7CSQ - chains A and B; structure by solution NMR.

# Chain A
Molecule: Tumor necrosis factor receptor superfamily member 16
Organism: Homo sapiens
UniProt: P08138 (TNR16_HUMAN); residue numbers follow UniProt; this construct covers 330-427
Sequence (98 residues; numbered 330 to 427; the number before each row is that of its first residue):
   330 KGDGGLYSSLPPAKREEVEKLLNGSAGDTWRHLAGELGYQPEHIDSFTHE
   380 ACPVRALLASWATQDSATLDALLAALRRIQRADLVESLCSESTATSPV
UniProt features mapped onto this chain:
  - mutagenesis: Lys343 (K343A: Decreased interaction with ARHGDIA), Asp412 (D412A: Decreased interaction with ARHGDIA), Glu420 (E420A: Decreased interaction with ARHGDIA)
From the paper describing this entry:
  - mutagenesis - K349A: abolished signaling in response to nuclear p65 NF-kappaB
  - mutagenesis - R384A: decreased signaling

# Chain B
Molecule: Tumor necrosis factor receptor type 1-associated DEATH domain protein
Organism: Homo sapiens
UniProt: Q15628 (TRADD_HUMAN); numbering as in UniProt (aligned over 199-312)
Sequence (114 residues; each row starts with the number of its first residue):
   199 AQTFLFQGQPVVNRPLSLKDQQTFARSVGLKWRKVGRSLQRGCRALRDPA
   249 LDSLAYEYEREGLYEQAFQLLRRFVQAEGRRATLQRLVEALEENELTSLA
   299 EDLLGLTDPNGGLA
UniProt features mapped onto this chain:
  - motif: Arg231 to Leu244 (Nuclear localization signal)
  - glycosylation ((Microbial infection) N-beta-linked (GlcNAc) arginine): Arg235, Arg245
  - mutagenesis: Arg235 (R235A/K: Abolished GlcNAcylation by E.coli NleB1. Abolished ability to self-oligomerize. Strongly reduced GlcNAcylation by S.typhimurium Ssek1; when associated with A-245), Arg245 (R245A: Strongly reduced GlcNAcylation by S.typhimurium Ssek1; when associated with A-235)

# How chain A and chain B interact
Contacting residue pairs (16):
  Glu345(A) with Arg278(B); Arg279(B)
  Glu346(A) with Asn211(B)
  Glu348(A) with Arg279(B)
  Lys349(A) with Asn211(B); Thr281(B); Gln283(B)
  Leu350(A) with Gln283(B)
  Asn352(A) with Arg284(B)
  Gly353(A) with Gln283(B); Glu287(B)
  Ser354(A) with Glu287(B)
  Glu379(A) with Glu276(B)
  Ala380(A) with Ala275(B); Glu276(B)
  Arg384(A) with Arg279(B)
Interface residues without a listed pair, chain A (14 interface residues in all): Ala355, Cys381, Glu420
Interface residues without a listed pair, chain B (11 interface residues in all): Thr201, Phe202
From the paper, about this interface:
  - specific contacts: Glu348(A)-Arg279(B) (hydrogen bond), Lys349(A)-Asn211(B), Lys349(A)-Thr281(B), Lys349(A)-Gln283(B), Asn352(A)-Arg284(B) (hydrogen bond)
  - interface residues, chain A: Lys349(A), Leu350(A), Ala380(A)
  - hot spots on chain A (mutagenesis) - E345A, E379A, R384A: decreased binding to Tumor necrosis factor receptor type 1-associated DEATH domain protein (chain B)
  - hot spots on chain A (mutagenesis) - K349A: abolished binding to Tumor necrosis factor receptor type 1-associated DEATH domain protein (chain B)
  - interface residues, chain B: Phe202(B), Ala275(B)
  - hot spots on chain B (mutagenesis) - E276A: abolished binding to Tumor necrosis factor receptor superfamily member 16 (chain A)
  - hot spots on chain B (mutagenesis) - R279A, R284A: decreased binding to Tumor necrosis factor receptor superfamily member 16 (chain A)

# In short
Chain A and chain B form an interface of 14 and 11 residues respectively. The paper describes hydrogen bonds
between Glu348(A) and Arg279(B) and Asn352(A) and Arg284(B); contacts between Lys349(A) and Asn211(B),
Lys349(A) and Thr281(B) and Lys349(A) and Gln283(B). The paper reports that E345A, E379A and R384A of chain A
reduce binding to Tumor necrosis factor receptor type 1-associated DEATH domain protein (chain B); interface
residues Lys349(A), Leu350(A) and Phe202(B) among others; 7 substitutions were tested in all.
Here chain A is Tumor necrosis factor receptor superfamily member 16 and chain B is Tumor necrosis factor
receptor type 1-associated DEATH domain protein, both from Homo sapiens. Entry 7CSQ (Solution structure of the
complex between p75NTR-DD and TRADD-DD) was determined by solution NMR.
